PDB entry 6HVT | X-ray diffraction, 2.90 A resolution | chains A and G of the 28 polymer chains in the assembly

# Chain A
Protein: Proteasome subunit alpha type-2
Source organism: Saccharomyces cerevisiae (strain ATCC 204508 / S288c)
Notes: EC 3.4.25.1
UniProt: P23639 (PSA2_YEAST); numbering as in UniProt (aligned over 1-250)
Amino-acid sequence (250 residues; each row starts with the number of its first residue):
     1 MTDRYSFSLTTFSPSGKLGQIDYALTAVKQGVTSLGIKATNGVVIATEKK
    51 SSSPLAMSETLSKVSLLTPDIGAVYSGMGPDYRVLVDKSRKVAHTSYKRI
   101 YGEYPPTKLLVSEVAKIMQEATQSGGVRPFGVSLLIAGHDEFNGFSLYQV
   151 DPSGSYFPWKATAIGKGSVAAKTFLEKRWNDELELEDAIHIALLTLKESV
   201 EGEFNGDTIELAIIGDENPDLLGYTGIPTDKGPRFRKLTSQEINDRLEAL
Curated features (UniProtKB/Swiss-Prot):
  - cross-link: Lys108 (Glycyl lysine isopeptide (Lys-Gly) (interchain with G-Cter in ubiquitin))

# Chain G
Protein: Proteasome subunit alpha type-1
Source organism: Saccharomyces cerevisiae (strain ATCC 204508 / S288c)
Notes: EC 3.4.25.1
UniProt: P21243 (PSA1_YEAST); residues -8 to 243 here correspond to UniProt positions 1-252 (UniProt number = residue number + 9)
Amino-acid sequence (252 residues; each row starts with the number of its first residue; numbers below 1 keep their minus sign (Met-8 is residue -8)):
    -8 MSGAAAASAAGYDRHITIFSPEGRLYQVEYAFKATNQTNINSLAVRGKDC
    42 TVVISQKKVPDKLLDPTTVSYIFCISRTIGMVVNGPIPDARNAALRAKAE
    92 AAEFRYKYGYDMPCDVLAKRMANLSQIYTQRAYMRPLGVILTFVSVDEEL
   142 GPSIYKTDPAGYYVGYKATATGPKQQEITTNLENHFKKSKIDHINEESWE
   192 KVVEFAITHMIDALGTEFSKNDLEVGVATKDKFFTLSAENIEERLVAIAE
   242 QD
Not modelled in the structure: -8 to 1, 243
Ion coordination: Mg2+: Thr8, Tyr119, Arg122, Met125

# Chain A / chain G interface
Contacting residue pairs (64; chain A residue first):
  Thr2(A) - Tyr124(G)
  Asp3(A) - Tyr124(G)
  Tyr5(A) - Ile7(G)
  Tyr5(A) - Ala123(G)  hydrophobic
  Tyr5(A) - Tyr124(G)  hydrophobic
  Leu9(A) - Ile9(G)  hydrophobic
  Leu9(A) - Ala123(G)  hydrophobic
  Gln20(A) - Ile9(G)
  Gln20(A) - Phe10(G)  hydrogen bond (side chain-backbone)
  Tyr23(A) - Phe10(G)
  Tyr23(A) - Ser11(G)
  Tyr23(A) - Pro12(G)  hydrophobic
  Tyr23(A) - Gly14(G)
  Ala24(A) - Phe10(G)  hydrophobic
  Thr26(A) - Pro12(G)
  Thr26(A) - Glu13(G)
  Ala27(A) - Gly14(G)
  Ser52(A) - Tyr153(G)
  Pro54(A) - Lys158(G)
  Pro54(A) - Glu174(G)
  Leu55(A) - Tyr157(G)
  Leu55(A) - Lys158(G)  hydrogen bond (backbone-backbone)
  Leu55(A) - Ala159(G)
  Leu55(A) - Thr170(G)
  Leu55(A) - Glu174(G)
  Leu55(A) - Phe177(G)  hydrophobic
  Ala56(A) - Gly156(G)
  Ala56(A) - Tyr157(G)  hydrophobic
  Met57(A) - Arg37(G)
  Met57(A) - Val155(G)
  Met57(A) - Gly156(G)  hydrogen bond (backbone-backbone)
  Met57(A) - Tyr157(G)
  Met57(A) - Lys158(G)
  Thr60(A) - Tyr146(G)
  Thr60(A) - Val155(G)
  Thr60(A) - Gly156(G)  hydrogen bond (side chain-backbone)
  Leu61(A) - Tyr153(G)  hydrophobic
  Met78(A) - Phe10(G)  hydrophobic
  Met78(A) - Leu16(G)  hydrophobic
  Pro80(A) - Gln117(G)
  Pro80(A) - Ala151(G)
  Pro80(A) - Gly152(G)
  Pro80(A) - Tyr153(G)
  Asp81(A) - Gln117(G)
  Arg83(A) - Ala113(G)  hydrogen bond (side chain-backbone)
  Arg83(A) - Asn114(G)
  Arg83(A) - Gly152(G)  hydrogen bond (side chain-backbone)
  Arg83(A) - Tyr154(G)
  Val84(A) - Asn114(G)
  Val84(A) - Gln117(G)
  Asp87(A) - Lys110(G)  salt bridge
  Asp87(A) - Asn114(G)
  Gly126(A) - Arg122(G)
  Gly126(A) - Ala123(G)  hydrogen bond (backbone-backbone)
  Val127(A) - Gln121(G)
  Val127(A) - Arg122(G)
  Arg128(A) - Thr8(G)
  Arg128(A) - Phe10(G)
  Arg128(A) - Leu16(G)
  Arg128(A) - Thr120(G)  hydrogen bond (side chain-backbone)
  Arg128(A) - Gln121(G)  hydrogen bond (backbone-backbone)
  Pro129(A) - Phe10(G)
  Phe130(A) - Gln121(G)
  Gly131(A) - Phe10(G)
Interface residues without a listed pair, chain A (31 interface residues in all): Gln30, Ser53, Ala121
Interface residues without a listed pair, chain G (33 interface residues in all): Leu173

# Overview
31 residues of chain A and 33 residues of chain G are in contact, with 9 hydrogen bonds and 1 salt bridge.
Polar contacts include Asp87(A)-Lys110(G), Gln20(A)-Phe10(G) and Thr60(A)-Gly156(G). The Mg2+ site is built by
Thr8(G), Tyr119(G), Arg122(G) and Met125(G).
Here chain A is Proteasome subunit alpha type-2 and chain G is Proteasome subunit alpha type-1, both from
Saccharomyces cerevisiae (strain ATCC 204508 / S288c). Entry 6HVT (Yeast 20S proteasome with human beta2i
(1-53) in complex with 20) was determined by X-ray diffraction, deposited together with 6HTB, 6HTC, 6HTD,
6HTP, 6HTR, 6HUB and 30 further entries.
